PDB entry 2VSO | X-ray diffraction, 2.60 A resolution | chains A and E

Chain A:
Protein: ATP-dependent RNA helicase EIF4A
Organism: Saccharomyces cerevisiae
Notes: EC 3.6.1.-
UniProtKB: P10081 (IF4A_YEAST); residue numbers follow UniProt; this construct covers 1-395
Amino-acid sequence (395 residues; each row starts with the number of its first residue):
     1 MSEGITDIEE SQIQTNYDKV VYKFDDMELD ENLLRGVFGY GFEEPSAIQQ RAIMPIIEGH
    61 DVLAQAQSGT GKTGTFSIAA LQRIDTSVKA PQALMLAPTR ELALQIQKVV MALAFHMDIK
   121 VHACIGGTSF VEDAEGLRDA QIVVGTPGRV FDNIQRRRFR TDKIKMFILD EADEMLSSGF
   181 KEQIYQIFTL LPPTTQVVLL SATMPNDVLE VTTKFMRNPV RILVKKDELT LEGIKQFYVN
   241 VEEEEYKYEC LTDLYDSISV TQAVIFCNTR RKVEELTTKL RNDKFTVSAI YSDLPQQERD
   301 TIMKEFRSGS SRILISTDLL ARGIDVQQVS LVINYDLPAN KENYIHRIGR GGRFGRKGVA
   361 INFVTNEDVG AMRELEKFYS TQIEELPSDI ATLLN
Not modelled in the structure: 1-11, 126-135, 351-356, 394-395
Residues lining bound ligands: adenosine monophosphate (AMP): Phe24, Phe42, Glu43, Glu44, Pro45, Ser46, Gln49, Ser68, Gly69, Thr70, Gly71, Lys72, Thr73, Gly74
From the paper describing this entry:
  - mutagenesis - R35D: abolished catalytic activity on ATPase stimulation

Chain E:
Protein: Eukaryotic initiation factor 4F subunit P150
Organism: Saccharomyces cerevisiae
Notes: fragment: middle domain, 4a-binding, 572-854
UniProtKB: P39935 (IF4F1_YEAST); residues 572-854 here = UniProt positions 572-854
Amino-acid sequence (284 residues; each row starts with the number of its first residue):
   571 MLVPSANRWV PKFKSKKTEK KLAPDGKTEL LDKDEVERKM KSLLNKLTLE MFDAISSEIL
   631 AIANISVWET NGETLKAVIE QIFLKACDEP HWSSMYAQLC GKVVKELNPD ITDETNEGKT
   691 GPKLVLHYLV ARCHAEFDKG WTDKLPTNED GTPLEPEMMS EEYYAAASAK RRGLGLVRFI
   751 GFLYRLNLLT GKMMFECFRR LMKDLTDSPS EETLESVVEL LNTVGEQFET DSFRTGQATL
   811 EGSQLLDSLF GILDNIIQTA KISSRIKFKL IDIKELRHDK NWNS
Not modelled in the structure: 571-576, 583-597, 686-688, 717-728, 803-810, 854
From the paper describing this entry:
  - mutagenesis - T618I, E659K: decreased growth (citing earlier work)
  - mutagenesis - W579A: decreased catalytic activity (eIF4A ATPase activity)
  - mutagenesis - W579A: decreased growth in response to 37 degC
  - mutagenesis - D842R: unchanged binding to ATP-dependent RNA helicase EIF4A (chain A)
  - mutagenesis - D842R: unchanged catalytic activity (ATPase activity)

Chain A / chain E interface:
Contacting residue pairs (63):
  Asp25(A) with Ser833(E); Ser834(E), hydrogen bond (side chain-backbone)
  Arg35(A) with Phe838(E); Asp842(E), salt bridge
  Phe38(A) with Arg835(E); Phe838(E), hydrophobic
  Glu43(A) with Arg835(E), salt bridge
  Glu249(A) with Lys582(E)
  Cys250(A) with Trp579(E); Pro581(E), hydrophobic
  Asp253(A) with Trp579(E); Pro581(E); Lys582(E)
  Leu254(A) with Trp579(E)
  Tyr255(A) with Lys611(E); Ser612(E), hydrogen bond (backbone-backbone); Asn615(E)
  Asp256(A) with Arg608(E); Lys611(E); Ser612(E), hydrogen bond
  Ser257(A) with Trp579(E), hydrogen bond; Arg608(E), hydrogen bond; Lys611(E)
  Ile258(A) with Lys611(E); Asn615(E), hydrogen bond (backbone-side chain)
  Ser259(A) with Asn615(E); Lys655(E)
  Val260(A) with Asn615(E), hydrogen bond (backbone-side chain); Lys655(E); Glu659(E)
  Thr261(A) with Glu659(E), hydrogen bond (backbone-side chain); Trp662(E)
  Gln262(A) with Trp662(E)
  Asp283(A) with Lys616(E), hydrogen bond (backbone-side chain)
  Lys284(A) with Met621(E); Ala624(E); Ile625(E); Glu628(E), salt bridge
  Phe285(A) with Lys616(E)
  Thr286(A) with Thr618(E), hydrogen bond; Glu620(E); Met621(E)
  Ser308(A) with His661(E), hydrogen bond (backbone-side chain)
  Gly309(A) with Trp662(E)
  Ser310(A) with Thr618(E)
  Arg312(A) with Leu614(E), hydrogen bond (side chain-backbone); Asn615(E), hydrogen bond (side chain-backbone); Leu617(E), hydrogen bond (side chain-backbone); Thr618(E); Lys655(E); Glu659(E), salt bridge; Trp662(E); Tyr666(E), hydrogen bond
  Glu384(A) with Arg578(E), salt bridge
  Glu385(A) with Arg578(E), salt bridge
  Leu386(A) with Arg578(E); Trp579(E), hydrogen bond (backbone-backbone)
  Pro387(A) with Asn577(E); Trp579(E)
  Ser388(A) with Asn577(E); Arg578(E); Trp579(E)
  Ile390(A) with Trp579(E)
Also at the interface, not in a pair above, chain A (34 interface residues in all): Glu31, Leu34, Val239, Ala391
Also at the interface, not in a pair above, chain E (29 interface residues in all): Ile841
Interface features reported in the paper:
  - residue pairs: Glu31(A)-Phe838(E), Leu34(A)-Phe838(E), Arg35(A)-Phe838(E), Arg35(A)-Asp842(E) (salt bridge), Phe38(A)-Phe838(E), Glu43(A)-Arg835(E), Asp256(A)-Ser612(E) (hydrogen bond), Ser257(A)-Trp579(E) (hydrogen bond), Lys284(A)-Glu628(E) (salt bridge), Thr286(A)-Thr618(E) (hydrogen bond), Arg312(A)-Glu659(E) (hydrogen bond), Arg312(A)-Tyr666(E) (hydrogen bond)
  - interface residues, chain A: Val239(A), Cys250(A), Leu254(A), Leu386(A)
  - interface residues, chain E: Asn577(E), Lys611(E), Asn615(E), Lys616(E), Lys655(E), Phe838(E)
  - hot spots on chain E (mutagenesis) - W579A: decreased binding to ATP-dependent RNA helicase EIF4A (chain A)

Summary:
34 residues of chain A and 29 residues of chain E are in contact, with 16 hydrogen bonds and 6 salt bridges.
Polar pairs include Arg35(A)-Asp842(E), Glu43(A)-Arg835(E) and Lys284(A)-Glu628(E). The authors report
contacts between Glu31(A) and Phe838(E), Leu34(A) and Phe838(E) and Arg35(A) and Phe838(E) among others; salt
bridges between Arg35(A) and Asp842(E) and Lys284(A) and Glu628(E); hydrogen bonds between Asp256(A) and
Ser612(E), Ser257(A) and Trp579(E) and Thr286(A) and Thr618(E) among others. From the paper: T618I and E659K
of chain E reduce growth; interface residues Val239(A), Cys250(A) and Asn577(E) among others; 5 substitutions
were tested in all.
Here chain A is ATP-dependent RNA helicase EIF4A and chain E is Eukaryotic initiation factor 4F subunit P150,
both from Saccharomyces cerevisiae. Entry 2VSO (Crystal Structure of a Translation Initiation Complex) was
determined by X-ray diffraction, deposited together with 2VSX.
